6BQ3 - chains A and B; structure by X-ray diffraction, 1.91 A resolution.

[Chain A (and B)]
Molecule: Thermospermine synthase
From: Medicago truncatula
Notes: chain B of this document is another copy of the same molecule, construct and numbering; everything in this record applies to it too
UniProtKB: G7K2D1 (G7K2D1_MEDTR); numbering as in UniProt (aligned over 1-328)
Sequence (331 residues; row label = number of the first residue in the row; numbers below 1 keep their minus sign (Ser-2 is residue -2)):
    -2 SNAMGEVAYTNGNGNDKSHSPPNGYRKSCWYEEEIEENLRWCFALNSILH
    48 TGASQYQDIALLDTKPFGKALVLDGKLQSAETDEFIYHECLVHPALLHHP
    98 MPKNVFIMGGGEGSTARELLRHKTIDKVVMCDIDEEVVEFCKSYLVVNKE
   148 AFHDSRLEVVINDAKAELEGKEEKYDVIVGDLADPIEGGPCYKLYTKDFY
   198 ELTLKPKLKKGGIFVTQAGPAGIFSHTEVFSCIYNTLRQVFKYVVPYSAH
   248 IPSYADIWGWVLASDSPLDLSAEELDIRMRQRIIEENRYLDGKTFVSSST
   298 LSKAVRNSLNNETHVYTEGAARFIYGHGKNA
Disordered / not traced: -2 to 23, 316-328
Differences from the reference sequence: expression tag (-2 to 0)
Ligand contacts: 5'-S-(3-aminopropyl)-5'-thioadenosine (DSH): Gln54, Leu70, Gln75, Tyr84, Met105, Gly106, Gly108, Cys128, Asp129, Ile130, Asp131, Val134, Asn159, Asp160, Ala161, Asp178, Leu179, Ala180, Pro187, Cys188, Leu191, Gln214, Tyr251
From the paper describing this entry:
  - binding site for 5'-S-(3-aminopropyl)-5'-thioadenosine: Gln54, Gln75, Tyr84, Glu109, Asp129, Ile130, Asp160, Ala161, Leu179, Pro187, Tyr251
  - specificity-determining residues: His85, Glu109, Asp129, Gly216 (by similarity / conservation)
  - catalytic residues: Asp178 (proposed by the authors, not directly observed)

[Interface between chain A and chain B]
Contacting residue pairs (67; chain A residue first):
  Lys24(A) with Asn35(B)
  Trp27(A) with Glu31(B); Asn35(B); Leu36(B); Arg37(B)
  Ile32(A) with Trp38(B), hydrophobic
  Asn35(A) with Trp27(B); Cys39(B); Phe40(B); Ala41(B), hydrogen bond (backbone-backbone); Lys62(B); Pro63(B)
  Leu36(A) with Trp38(B), hydrophobic; Cys39(B); Phe40(B), hydrophobic
  Arg37(A) with Trp27(B); Trp38(B); Cys39(B), hydrogen bond (backbone-backbone)
  Trp38(A) with Leu36(B), hydrophobic; Arg37(B); Trp38(B), hydrophobic
  Cys39(A) with Leu36(B); Arg37(B), hydrogen bond (backbone-backbone)
  Phe40(A) with Asn35(B); Leu36(B), hydrophobic
  Ala41(A) with Asn35(B), hydrogen bond (backbone-backbone)
  Lys62(A) with Asn35(B)
  Pro63(A) with Asn35(B)
  Thr79(A) with Phe221(B)
  Ile83(A) with Ile220(B), hydrophobic
  Ile220(A) with Ile83(B), hydrophobic; Pro249(B), hydrophobic
  Phe221(A) with Thr79(B); Phe82(B), hydrophobic
  His247(A) with Asp253(B); Ile254(B)
  Pro249(A) with Ile220(B), hydrophobic
  Asp253(A) with His247(B)
  Ile254(A) with His247(B); Ile254(B), hydrophobic
  Glu283(A) with Lys300(B), salt bridge
  Asn284(A) with Lys300(B), hydrogen bond (backbone-side chain)
  Arg285(A) with Ala301(B)
  Tyr286(A) with Ser299(B); Lys300(B)
  Asp288(A) with Lys300(B); Arg303(B), salt bridge
  Lys290(A) with Thr297(B); Arg303(B)
  Thr291(A) with Ser299(B); Lys300(B), hydrogen bond (side chain-backbone); Arg303(B), hydrogen bond
  Ser294(A) with Ser294(B), hydrogen bond (side chain-backbone); Thr297(B), hydrogen bond (side chain-backbone)
  Thr297(A) with Lys290(B); Ser294(B), hydrogen bond (backbone-side chain)
  Ser299(A) with Tyr286(B); Thr291(B)
  Lys300(A) with Glu283(B), salt bridge; Asn284(B), hydrogen bond (side chain-backbone); Tyr286(B); Asp288(B); Thr291(B), hydrogen bond (backbone-side chain)
  Ala301(A) with Arg285(B)
  Arg303(A) with Asp288(B), salt bridge; Lys290(B); Thr291(B), hydrogen bond
Also at the interface, not in a pair above, chain A (39 interface residues in all): Glu31, Glu34, Phe64, Phe82, Ala252, Leu298
Also at the interface, not in a pair above, chain B (40 interface residues in all): Lys24, Glu33, Glu34, Phe64, Asp80, Leu287, Leu298

[Overview]
The interface between chain A and chain B involves 39 residues on one side and 40 on the other; the contacts
include 13 hydrogen bonds and 4 salt bridges. Among the polar pairs are Glu283(A)-Lys300(B),
Asp288(A)-Arg303(B) and Asn284(A)-Lys300(B). The paper reports the catalytic residue Asp178(A); a binding site
for 5'-S-(3-aminopropyl)-5'-thioadenosine at Gln54(A), Gln75(A) and Tyr84(A) among others.
Both chains are Thermospermine synthase (Medicago truncatula). Entry 6BQ3 (Crystal structure of Medicago
truncatula Thermospermine Synthase (MtTSPS) in complex with 5'-S-(3-aminopropyl)-5'-thioadenosine) was
determined by X-ray diffraction (same publication as 6BQ2, 6BQ4, 6BQ5, 6BQ6 and 6BQ7).
